PDB entry 3HLW | X-ray diffraction, 1.50 A resolution | chain A

[Chain A]
Name: CTX-M-9 extended-spectrum beta-lactamase
Source organism: Escherichia coli
UniProt: Q9L5C8 (Q9L5C8_ECOLX); the author numbering skips numbers that UniProt does not, so the offset changes along the chain: 25-57 = UniProt 29-61; 59-238 = UniProt 62-241; 240-252 = UniProt 242-254; 254-290 = UniProt 255-291
Amino-acid sequence (263 residues; each row starts with the number of its first residue; note: 3 numbers in that range are skipped by the numbering (no residue carries them; nothing is unmodelled there)):
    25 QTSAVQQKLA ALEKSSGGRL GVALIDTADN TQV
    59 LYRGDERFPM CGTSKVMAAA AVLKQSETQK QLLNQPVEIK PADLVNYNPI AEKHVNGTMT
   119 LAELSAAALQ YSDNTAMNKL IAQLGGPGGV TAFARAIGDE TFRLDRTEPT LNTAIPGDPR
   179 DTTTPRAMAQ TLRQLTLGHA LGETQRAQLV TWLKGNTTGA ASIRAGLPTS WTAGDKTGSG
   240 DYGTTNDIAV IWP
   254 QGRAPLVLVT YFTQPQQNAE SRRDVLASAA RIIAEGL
Differences from the reference sequence: engineered mutation Gly70 (Ser73 in Q9L5C8)
Ligand contacts:
  - cefotaxime (CE3; (6R,7R)-3-(acetyloxymethyl)-7-[[(2Z)-2-(2-amino-1,3-thiazol-4-yl)-2-methoxyimino-ethanoyl]amino]-8-oxo-5-thia-1-azabicy clo[4.2.0]oct-2-ene-2-carboxylic acid), molecule 1: Cys69, Gly70, Lys73, Asn104, Tyr105, Ser130, Asn132, Pro167, Asn170, Thr216, Lys234, Thr235, Gly236, Ser237, Gly238, Asp240
  - cefotaxime (CE3), molecule 2: Asn104, Tyr105, Gly236, Ser237, Thr244, Ser274, Arg276
From the paper describing this entry:
  - mutagenesis - S70G: abolished catalytic activity on cefotaxime
  - binding site for cefotaxime: Tyr105, Pro167, Ser237, Asp240, Arg276
  - mutagenesis - R276G: decreased binding to cefotaxime (from molecular simulation)
  - conformationally variable residues (loop rearrangement, side-chain flip): Tyr105, Asn170, Asp240
  - catalytic residues: Ser237
  - binding site for cefotaxime: Asn104, Ser130, Asn132, Thr235 (from molecular simulation)
  - mutagenesis - S70G: abolished catalytic activity on benzylpenicillin and cefotaxime

[Overview]
Chain A binds cefotaxime. From the paper: the catalytic residue Ser237; S70G abolishes catalytic activity on
cefotaxime.
Chain A is CTX-M-9 extended-spectrum beta-lactamase (Escherichia coli); the structure, CTX-M-9 S70G in complex
with cefotaxime, was determined by X-ray diffraction (same publication as 3HRE and 3HVF).
